PDB entry 4IHY | X-ray diffraction, 2.90 A resolution | chains B and D of the 4 polymer chains in the assembly

== Chain B ==
Molecule: DNA-binding protein fis
Source organism: Escherichia coli
UniProt: C9QXL3 (C9QXL3_ECOD1); residues 1-98 here = UniProt positions 1-98
Chain sequence (98 residues; row label = number of the first residue in the row):
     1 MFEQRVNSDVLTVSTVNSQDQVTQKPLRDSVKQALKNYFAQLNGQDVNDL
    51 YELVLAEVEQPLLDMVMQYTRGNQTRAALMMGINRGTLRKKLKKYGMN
From the paper describing this entry:
  - binding site for 27-bp DNA Strand A: Lys-90
  - mutagenesis - K90A: unchanged binding to F1
  - mutagenesis - K90A (10-fold): decreased binding to F27
  - mutagenesis - K90A (9-fold): decreased binding to F30
  - mutagenesis - K90A: abolished binding to non-specific DNA

== Chain D ==
Molecule: 27-bp DNA Strand B
Sequence (27 nucleotides; each row starts with the number of its first residue):
     1 AAATTTGCTCAICICCCAAACAAATTT

== How chain B and chain D interact ==
Contacting residue pairs (9):
  Ile-83(B) with DC17(D), phosphate contact
  Asn-84(B) with DC17(D), hydrogen bond to the phosphate; DA18(D), hydrogen bond to the base
  Arg-85(B) with DA20(D), base contact
  Thr-87(B) with DC16(D), sugar contact; DC17(D), phosphate contact
  Lys-90(B) with DC15(D), sugar contact; DC16(D), salt bridge to the phosphate
  Lys-91(B) with DC16(D), salt bridge to the phosphate
Interface residues without a listed pair, chain B (7 interface residues in all): Gly-82

== Overview ==
Chain B and chain D form an interface of 7 and 5 residues respectively, with 2 hydrogen bonds and 2 salt
bridges. Among the polar pairs are Asn-84(B)/DA18(D), Asn-84(B)/DC17(D) and Lys-90(B)/DC16(D). The paper
reports a binding site for 27-bp DNA Strand A at Lys-90(B); K90A of chain B reduces binding to F27.
Here chain B is DNA-binding protein fis (Escherichia coli) and chain D is 27-bp DNA Strand B. Entry 4IHY
(Crystal structure of Fis bound to 27bp Inosine substituted DNA F29-dI (AAATTTGTTTGIICICTGAGCAAATTT)) was
determined by X-ray diffraction (same publication as 4IHV, 4IHW and 4IHX).
